Entry 3OGL (X-ray diffraction, 3.18 A resolution); this record covers chains B and Q of the 3 polymer chains in the assembly.

# Chain B
Protein: Coronatine-insensitive protein 1
From: Arabidopsis thaliana
UniProtKB: O04197 (COI1_ARATH); residues 1-592 here = UniProt positions 1-592
Amino-acid sequence (592 residues; each row starts with the number of its first residue):
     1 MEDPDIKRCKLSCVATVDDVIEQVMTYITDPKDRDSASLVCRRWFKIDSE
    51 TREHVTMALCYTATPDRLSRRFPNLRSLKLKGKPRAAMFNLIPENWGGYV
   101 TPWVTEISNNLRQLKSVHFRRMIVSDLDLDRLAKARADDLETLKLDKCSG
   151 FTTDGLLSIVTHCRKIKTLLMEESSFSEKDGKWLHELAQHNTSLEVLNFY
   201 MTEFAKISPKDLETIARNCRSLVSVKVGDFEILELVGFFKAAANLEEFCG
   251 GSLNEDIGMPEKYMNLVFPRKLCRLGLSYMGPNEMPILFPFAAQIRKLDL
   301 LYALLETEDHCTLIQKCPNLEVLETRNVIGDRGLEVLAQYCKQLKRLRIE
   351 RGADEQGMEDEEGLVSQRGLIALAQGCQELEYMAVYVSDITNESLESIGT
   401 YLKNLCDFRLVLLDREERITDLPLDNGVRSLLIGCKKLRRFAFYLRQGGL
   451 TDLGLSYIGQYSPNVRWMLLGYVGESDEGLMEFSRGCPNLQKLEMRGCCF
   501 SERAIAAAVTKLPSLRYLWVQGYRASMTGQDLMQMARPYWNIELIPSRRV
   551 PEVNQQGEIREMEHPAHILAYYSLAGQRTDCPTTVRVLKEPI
Not modelled in the structure: 1-11, 550-562
UniProt features mapped onto this chain:
  - binding site (jasmonate): R85, R348, Y386, R409, R496
Small-molecule neighbours: JA-isoleucine (7JA; N-({(1R,2S)-3-oxo-2-[(2Z)-pent-2-en-1-yl]cyclopentyl}acetyl)-L-isoleucine): R85, A86, F89, L91, R348, E350, Y382, A384, V385, Y386, R409, L410, V411, Y444, L469, R496, W519
Reported in the primary citation:
  - binding site for JA-isoleucine: R85, A86, F89, L91, R348, A384, Y386, R409, V411, Y444, L469, R496, W519

# Chain Q
Protein: JAZ1 incomplete degron peptide
UniProtKB: Q3ED96 (Q3ED96_ARATH); residues 200-220 here correspond to UniProt positions 134-154 (UniProt number = residue number - 66)
Amino-acid sequence (21 residues; each row starts with the number of its first residue):
   200 ELPIARRASLHRFLEKRKDRV
Not modelled in the structure: 218-220
Small-molecule neighbours: JA-isoleucine (7JA; N-({(1R,2S)-3-oxo-2-[(2Z)-pent-2-en-1-yl]cyclopentyl}acetyl)-L-isoleucine): P202, I203, A204, R206
Reported in the primary citation:
  - binding site for JA-isoleucine: A204, R206
  - binding site for phosphate ion: R206

# How chain B and chain Q interact
Pairs across the interface - 42 pairs, chain B then chain Q:
  M88(B) - R206(Q)
  M88(B) - A207(Q)  hydrogen bond (backbone-backbone)
  F89(B) - A204(Q)
  F89(B) - R205(Q)
  F89(B) - R206(Q)
  N90(B) - A207(Q)
  K147(B) - R206(Q)
  E173(B) - S208(Q)
  E173(B) - R211(Q)
  M201(B) - R211(Q)  hydrogen bond (backbone-side chain)
  E203(B) - R211(Q)
  E203(B) - K215(Q)  salt bridge
  D229(B) - K215(Q)  salt bridge
  Y279(B) - F212(Q)  hydrophobic
  Y279(B) - K215(Q)
  L301(B) - L209(Q)  hydrophobic
  Y302(B) - S208(Q)  hydrogen bond
  Y302(B) - F212(Q)
  L304(B) - F212(Q)  hydrophobic
  L304(B) - R216(Q)
  R326(B) - F212(Q)
  R326(B) - R216(Q)
  R348(B) - R206(Q)
  E350(B) - R206(Q)
  E350(B) - L209(Q)
  R351(B) - I203(Q)  hydrogen bond (side chain-backbone)
  R351(B) - R205(Q)
  R351(B) - L209(Q)
  G352(B) - R205(Q)  hydrogen bond (backbone-side chain)
  G352(B) - L213(Q)
  A353(B) - L213(Q)
  A353(B) - R216(Q)
  E355(B) - K217(Q)  salt bridge
  Q356(B) - K217(Q)
  E359(B) - R216(Q)  salt bridge
  D414(B) - I203(Q)
  Y472(B) - L201(Q)  hydrogen bond (side chain-backbone)
  R496(B) - L201(Q)
  R496(B) - P202(Q)  hydrogen bond (side chain-backbone)
  G497(B) - L201(Q)
  E563(B) - E200(Q)
  P565(B) - L201(Q)  hydrophobic
Also at the interface, not in a pair above, chain B (32 interface residues in all): L91, A303, D354, Y386, Q521
From the paper, about this interface:
  - pairs named by the authors: R496(B)-P202(Q) (hydrogen bond), A204(Q)-F89(B)
  - interface residues, chain Q: E200(Q), L201(Q), R205(Q), R206(Q), L209(Q), F212(Q), L213(Q)

# In short
Chain B and chain Q form an interface of 32 and 16 residues respectively, with 7 hydrogen bonds and 4 salt
bridges. Among the polar pairs are E203(B)-K215(Q), D229(B)-K215(Q) and E355(B)-K217(Q). The authors report a
hydrogen bond between R496(B) and P202(Q); a contact between A204(Q) and F89(B). The paper reports a binding
site for JA-isoleucine at R85(B), A86(B) and A204(Q) among others; a binding site for phosphate ion at
R206(Q).
Chain B is Coronatine-insensitive protein 1 (Arabidopsis thaliana) and chain Q is JAZ1 incomplete degron
peptide; the structure, Structure of COI1-ASK1 in complex with JA-isoleucine and the JAZ1 degron, was
determined by X-ray diffraction together with 3OGK from the same study.
